Entry 2IBK (X-ray diffraction, 2.25 A resolution); this record covers chains D and A of the 3 polymer chains in the assembly.

== Chain D ==
Molecule: 14-nt DNA strand
Sequence (14 nucleotides; numbered 1 to 14; the number before each row is that of its first residue):
     1 GGGGGAAGGA TTAT
Metal / ion sites: Ca2+: DT14 (shared with Asp-105(A), Glu-106(A) of chain A)

== Chain A ==
Protein: DNA polymerase IV
Source organism: Sulfolobus solfataricus
Notes: EC 2.7.7.7
UniProtKB: Q97W02 (DPO42_SULSO); residues 1-352 here = UniProt positions 1-352
Chain sequence (352 residues; row label = number of the first residue in the row):
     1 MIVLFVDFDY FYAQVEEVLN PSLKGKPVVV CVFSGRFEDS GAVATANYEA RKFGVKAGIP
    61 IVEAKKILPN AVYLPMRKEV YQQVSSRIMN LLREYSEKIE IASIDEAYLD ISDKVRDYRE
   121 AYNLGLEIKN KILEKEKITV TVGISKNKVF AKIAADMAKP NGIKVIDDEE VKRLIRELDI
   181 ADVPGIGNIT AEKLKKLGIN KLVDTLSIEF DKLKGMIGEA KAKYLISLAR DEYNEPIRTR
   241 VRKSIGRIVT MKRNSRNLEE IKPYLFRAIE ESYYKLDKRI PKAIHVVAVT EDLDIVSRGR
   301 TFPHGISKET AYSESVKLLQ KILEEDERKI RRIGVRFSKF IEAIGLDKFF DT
Not modelled in the structure: 342-352
Metal / ion sites: Ca2+ site 1: Asp-7, Phe-8, Asp-105 (together with pyrophosphate); Ca2+ site 2: Asp-105, Glu-106 (shared with DT14(D) of chain D)
Residues lining bound ligands:
  - BAP (1,2,3-trihydroxy-1,2,3,4-tetrahydrobenzo[a]pyrene): Lys-78, Glu-79, Arg-247, Glu-271, Tyr-274, Lys-275
  - pyrophosphate (POP): Asp-7, Phe-8, Asp-9, Tyr-10, Phe-11, Thr-45, Tyr-48, Arg-51, Asp-105, Lys-159
Swiss-Prot annotation at these positions:
  - active site: Glu-106
  - binding site (Mg(2+)): Asp-7, Asp-105
  - site: Tyr-12 (Substrate discrimination)
  - mutagenesis: Asp-105 to Glu-106 (Loss of function), Glu-342 to Thr-352 (Almost complete loss of interaction with PCNA)
What the authors report for this chain:
  - binding site for the 17-nt DNA strand: Met-76, Lys-78, Glu-79

== Chain D / chain A interface ==
Pairs across the interface (27; chain D residue first):
  DA6(D) / Thr-301(A)  sugar contact
  DA6(D) / Lys-339(A)  salt bridge to the phosphate
  DA7(D) / Arg-300(A)  phosphate contact
  DA7(D) / Thr-301(A)  hydrogen bond to the phosphate
  DG8(D) / Ser-297(A)  sugar contact
  DG8(D) / Arg-298(A)  salt bridge to the phosphate
  DG8(D) / Gly-299(A)  hydrogen bond to the phosphate
  DG9(D) / Val-296(A)  phosphate contact
  DG9(D) / Ser-297(A)  hydrogen bond to the phosphate
  DG9(D) / Arg-298(A)  salt bridge to the phosphate
  DT11(D) / Ile-189(A)  phosphate contact
  DT11(D) / Thr-190(A)  phosphate contact
  DT11(D) / Lys-193(A)  salt bridge to the phosphate
  DT12(D) / Gly-185(A)  sugar contact
  DT12(D) / Ile-186(A)  phosphate contact
  DT12(D) / Gly-187(A)  hydrogen bond to the phosphate
  DT12(D) / Asn-188(A)  phosphate contact
  DT12(D) / Ile-189(A)  hydrogen bond to the phosphate
  DT12(D) / Thr-190(A)  hydrogen bond to the phosphate
  DA13(D) / Pro-184(A)  phosphate contact
  DA13(D) / Gly-185(A)  hydrogen bond to the phosphate
  DA13(D) / Ile-186(A)  phosphate contact
  DA13(D) / Gly-187(A)  phosphate contact
  DT14(D) / Ala-44(A)  sugar contact
  DT14(D) / Ala-57(A)  sugar contact
  DT14(D) / Gly-58(A)  base contact
  DT14(D) / Glu-106(A)  phosphate contact
Other interface residues (no listed pair), chain A (23 interface residues in all): Tyr-12, Lys-221, His-285, Ile-295

== In short ==
8 residues of chain D and 23 residues of chain A are in contact, with 7 hydrogen bonds and 4 salt bridges.
Among the polar pairs are DA7(D)/Thr-301(A), DG8(D)/Gly-299(A) and DG9(D)/Ser-297(A). Chain A binds compound
BAP and pyrophosphate. The paper reports a binding site for the 17-nt DNA strand at Met-76(A), Lys-78(A) and
Glu-79(A).
Chain D is a 14-nt DNA strand and chain A is DNA polymerase IV (Sulfolobus solfataricus); the structure,
Bypass of Major Benzopyrene-dG Adduct by Y-Family DNA Polymerase with Unique Structural Gap, was determined by
X-ray diffraction together with 2IA6 from the same study.
